Entry 1X1R (X-ray diffraction, 1.30 A resolution); this record covers chain A.

Chain A:
Molecule: Ras-related protein M-Ras
Organism: Mus musculus
Reference sequence: O08989 (RASM_MOUSE); residues 1-178 here = UniProt positions 1-178
Sequence (178 residues; row label = number of the first residue in the row):
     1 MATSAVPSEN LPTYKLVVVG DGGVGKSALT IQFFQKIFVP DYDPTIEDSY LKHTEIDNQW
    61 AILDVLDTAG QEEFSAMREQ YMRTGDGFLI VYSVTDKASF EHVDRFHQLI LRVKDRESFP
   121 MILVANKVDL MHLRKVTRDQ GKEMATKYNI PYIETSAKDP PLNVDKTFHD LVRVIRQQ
Disordered / not traced: 1-9
Bound ions: Mg2+: S27 (together with GDP)
Ligand contacts: GDP (guanosine-5'-diphosphate): D21, G22, G23, V24, G25, K26, S27, A28, F38, P40, D41, Y42, N126, K127, D129, L130, S156, A157, K158

In short:
Ligands of chain A: GDP.
Chain A is Ras-related protein M-Ras (Mus musculus); the structure, Crystal structure of M-Ras in complex with
GDP, was determined by X-ray diffraction together with 1X1S from the same study.
